Entry 3IJ2 (X-ray diffraction, 3.75 A resolution); this record covers chains B and Y of the 4 polymer chains in the assembly.

# Chain B
Protein: Beta-nerve growth factor
Organism: Mus musculus
UniProt: P01139 (NGF_MOUSE); residues -102 to 120 here correspond to UniProt positions 129-351 (UniProt number = residue number + 231)
Amino-acid sequence (230 residues; numbered -102 to 127; the number before each row is that of its first residue; numbers below 1 keep their minus sign (Glu-102 is residue -102)):
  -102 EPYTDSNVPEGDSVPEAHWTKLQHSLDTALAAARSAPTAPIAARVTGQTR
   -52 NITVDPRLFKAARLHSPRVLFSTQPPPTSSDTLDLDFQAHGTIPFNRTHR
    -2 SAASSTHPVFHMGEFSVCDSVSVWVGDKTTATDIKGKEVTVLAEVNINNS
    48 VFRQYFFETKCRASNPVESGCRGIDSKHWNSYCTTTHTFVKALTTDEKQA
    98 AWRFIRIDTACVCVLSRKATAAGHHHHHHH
Unresolved in the structure: -102 to 7, 118-127
Construct notes: engineered mutation Ala-72 (Arg159 in P01139), Ala-71 (Arg160 in P01139), Ala-42 (Lys189 in P01139), Ala-41 (Arg190 in P01139), Ala-1 (Lys230 in P01139), Ala0 (Arg231 in P01139), Ala118 (Arg239 in P01139), Ala118 (Arg349 in P01139), Ala119 (Arg350 in P01139); expression tag (121-127)
Disulfides: Cys15-Cys80, Cys58-Cys108, Cys68-Cys110

# Chain Y
Protein: Nerve growth factor receptor (TNFR superfamily, member 16)
Organism: Rattus norvegicus
UniProt: P07174 (P07174_RAT); residues 1-161 here correspond to UniProt positions 33-193 (UniProt number = residue number + 32)
Amino-acid sequence (171 residues; row label = number of the first residue in the row; numbers below 1 keep their minus sign (Ala-2 is residue -2)):
    -2 ADPKETCSTGLYTHSGECCKACNLGEGVAQPCGADQTVCEPCLDSVTFSD
    48 VVSATEPCKPCTECLGLQSMSAPCVEADDAVCRCAYGYYQDEETGHCEAC
    98 SVCEVGSGLVFSCQDKQNTVCEECPEGTYSDEANHVDPCLPCTVCEDTER
   148 QLRECTPWADAECEHHHHHHH
Unresolved in the structure: -2 to 1, 162-168
Construct notes: expression tag (-2 to 0, 162-168); engineered mutation Asp32 (Asn64 in P07174); conflict Ser42 (Asn74 in P07174)
Disulfides: Cys4-Cys15, Cys16-Cys29, Cys19-Cys36, Cys39-Cys55, Cys58-Cys71, Cys61-Cys79, Cys81-Cys94, Cys97-Cys110, Cys100-Cys118, Cys121-Cys136, Cys139-Cys152, Cys142-Cys160

# Interface between chain B and chain Y
Pairs across the interface (17; chain B residue first):
  Ile31(B) - Ala69(Y)  hydrophobic
  Lys32(B) - Asp75(Y)
  Lys32(B) - Val78(Y)
  Trp76(B) - Pro138(Y)
  Lys88(B) - Asp41(Y)  salt bridge
  Gln96(B) - Asn20(Y)
  Gln96(B) - Leu21(Y)
  Gln96(B) - Val49(Y)
  Ala98(B) - Ala74(Y)  hydrophobic
  Trp99(B) - Val72(Y)
  Trp99(B) - Ala74(Y)
  Arg100(B) - Asp75(Y)  salt bridge
  Phe101(B) - Pro70(Y)  hydrophobic
  Arg114(B) - Glu119(Y)  salt bridge
  Arg114(B) - Pro122(Y)
  Arg114(B) - Thr125(Y)
  Arg114(B) - Cys136(Y)  hydrogen bond (side chain-backbone)
Also at the interface, not in a pair above, chain B (11 interface residues in all): His75
Also at the interface, not in a pair above, chain Y (19 interface residues in all): Ser68, Glu73, Pro135, Leu137

# In short
The interface between chain B and chain Y involves 11 residues on one side and 19 on the other; the contacts
include 1 hydrogen bond and 3 salt bridges. Among the polar pairs are Lys88(B)-Asp41(Y), Arg100(B)-Asp75(Y)
and Arg114(B)-Glu119(Y).
Here chain B is Beta-nerve growth factor (Mus musculus) and chain Y is Nerve growth factor receptor (TNFR
superfamily, member 16) (Rattus norvegicus). Entry 3IJ2 (Ligand-receptor structure) was determined by X-ray
diffraction.
